PDB entry 7ZDE | electron microscopy, 3.17 A resolution | chains C and D

# Chain C
Protein: ATP-binding/permease protein CydC
From: Escherichia coli K-12
Reference sequence: P23886 (CYDC_ECOLI); residues 1-573 here = UniProt positions 1-573
Amino-acid sequence (573 residues; each row starts with the number of its first residue):
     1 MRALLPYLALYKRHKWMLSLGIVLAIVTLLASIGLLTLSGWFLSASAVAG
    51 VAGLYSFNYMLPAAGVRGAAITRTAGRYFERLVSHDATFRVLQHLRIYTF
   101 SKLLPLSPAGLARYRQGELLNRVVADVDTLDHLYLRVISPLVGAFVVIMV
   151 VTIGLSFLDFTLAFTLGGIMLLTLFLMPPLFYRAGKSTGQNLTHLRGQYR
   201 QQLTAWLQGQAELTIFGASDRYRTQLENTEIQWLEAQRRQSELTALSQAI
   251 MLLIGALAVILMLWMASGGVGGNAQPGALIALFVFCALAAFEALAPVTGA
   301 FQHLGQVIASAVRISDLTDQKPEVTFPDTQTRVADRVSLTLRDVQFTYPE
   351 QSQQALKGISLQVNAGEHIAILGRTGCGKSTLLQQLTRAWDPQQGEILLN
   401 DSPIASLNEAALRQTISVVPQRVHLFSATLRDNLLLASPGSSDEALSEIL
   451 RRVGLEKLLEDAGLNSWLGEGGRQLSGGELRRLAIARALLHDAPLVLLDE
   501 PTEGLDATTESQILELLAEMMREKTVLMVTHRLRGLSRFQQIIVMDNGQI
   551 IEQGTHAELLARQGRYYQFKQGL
Disordered / not traced: 377
UniProt features mapped onto this chain:
  - binding site (ATP): Gly373 to Ser380

# Chain D
Protein: ATP-binding/permease protein CydD
From: Escherichia coli K-12
Reference sequence: P29018 (CYDD_ECOLI); numbering as in UniProt (aligned over 1-588)
Amino-acid sequence (588 residues; each row starts with the number of its first residue):
     1 MNKSRQKELTRWLKQQSVISQRWLNISRLLGFVSGILIIAQAWFMARILQ
    51 HMIMENIPREALLLPFTLLVLTFVLRAWVVWLRERVGYHAGQHIRFAIRR
   101 QVLDRLQQAGPAWIQGKPAGSWATLVLEQIDDMHDYYARYLPQMALAVSV
   151 PLLIVVAIFPSNWAAALILLGTAPLIPLFMALVGMGAADANRRNFLALAR
   201 LSGHFLDRLRGMETLRIFGRGEAEIESIRSASEDFRQRTMEVLRLAFLSS
   251 GILEFFTSLSIALVAVYFGFSYLGELDFGHYDTGVTLAAGFLALILAPEF
   301 FQPLRDLGTFYHAKAQAVGAADSLKTFMETPLAHPQRGEAELASTDPVTI
   351 EAEELFITSPEGKTLAGPLNFTLPAGQRAVLVGRSGSGKSSLLNALSGFL
   401 SYQGSLRINGIELRDLSPESWRKHLSWVGQNPQLPAATLRDNVLLARPDA
   451 SEQELQAALDNAWVSEFLPLLPQGVDTPVGDQAARLSVGQAQRVAVARAL
   501 LNPCSLLLLDEPAASLDAHSEQRVMEALNAASLRQTTLMVTHQLEDLADW
   551 DVIWVMQDGRIIEQGRYAELSVAGGPFATLLAHRQEEI
Disordered / not traced: 1
Ion coordination: Mg2+: Ser390, Gln430 (together with AMP-PNP)
Residues lining bound ligands: AMP-PNP (ANP; phosphoaminophosphonic acid-adenylate ester): Ala112, Ser359, Lys363, Leu365, Arg384, Ser385, Gly386, Ser387, Gly388, Lys389, Ser390, Ser391, Gln430, Glu511
UniProt features mapped onto this chain:
  - binding site (ATP): Leu373 to Val380
  - mutagenesis: Arg210 (R210G: Exhibits significantly lower levels of cytochrome d than the wild-type; when associated with G-216; R210K: Does not affect cytochrome d levels; when associated with K-216), Arg216 (R216G: Exhibits significantly lower levels of cytochrome d than the wild-type; when associated with G-210; R216K: Does not affect cytochrome d levels; when associated with K-210), Arg238 (R238G: Exhibits significantly lower levels of cytochrome d than the wild-type; when associated with G-244; R238H: Does not affect cytochrome d levels; when associated with H-244), Arg244 (R244G: Exhibits significantly lower levels of cytochrome d than the wild-type; when associated with G-238; R244H: Does not affect cytochrome d levels; when associated with H-238)

# Interface between chain C and chain D
Pairs across the interface (226):
  Leu35(C) - Ile261(D)  hydrophobic
  Leu36(C) - Leu294(D)
  Ser39(C) - Ala265(D)
  Ser39(C) - Leu294(D)
  Gly40(C) - Phe291(D)
  Gly40(C) - Leu294(D)
  Phe42(C) - Ala265(D)
  Phe42(C) - Phe270(D)  hydrophobic
  Leu43(C) - Ala265(D)  hydrophobic
  Leu43(C) - Phe268(D)  hydrophobic
  Leu43(C) - Tyr272(D)
  Leu43(C) - Leu287(D)
  Leu43(C) - Gly290(D)
  Ser44(C) - Ile53(D)
  Ser44(C) - Phe291(D)
  Ser46(C) - Gly269(D)
  Ser46(C) - Tyr272(D)
  Ser46(C) - Leu273(D)
  Ala47(C) - Met54(D)
  Ala47(C) - Tyr272(D)
  Ala47(C) - Leu287(D)  hydrophobic
  Val48(C) - Ile53(D)  hydrophobic
  Val48(C) - Met54(D)
  Gly50(C) - Tyr272(D)
  Gly50(C) - Leu273(D)
  Val51(C) - Tyr272(D)
  Val51(C) - Leu273(D)
  Leu54(C) - Leu273(D)
  Leu54(C) - Glu275(D)
  Phe57(C) - Leu273(D)  hydrophobic
  Tyr59(C) - Phe270(D)  hydrophobic
  Tyr59(C) - Leu273(D)  hydrophobic
  Tyr59(C) - Glu275(D)  hydrogen bond
  Ala63(C) - Phe270(D)  hydrophobic
  Val66(C) - Ala262(D)
  Val66(C) - Val266(D)  hydrophobic
  Ala70(C) - Ser258(D)
  Arg73(C) - Glu254(D)  hydrogen bond (side chain-backbone)
  Arg73(C) - Thr257(D)
  Arg73(C) - Ser258(D)  hydrogen bond
  Thr74(C) - Glu254(D)  hydrogen bond (side chain-backbone)
  Thr74(C) - Phe255(D)
  Thr74(C) - Ser258(D)  hydrogen bond
  Tyr78(C) - Arg244(D)  hydrogen bond (side chain-backbone)
  Tyr78(C) - Phe247(D)
  Arg81(C) - Phe247(D)
  Leu82(C) - Met240(D)
  Leu82(C) - Arg244(D)
  Leu82(C) - Phe247(D)  hydrophobic
  His85(C) - Leu243(D)
  His85(C) - Phe247(D)
  Asp86(C) - Arg236(D)  salt bridge
  Asp86(C) - Met240(D)
  Phe89(C) - Arg236(D)
  Phe89(C) - Thr239(D)
  Phe89(C) - Met240(D)  hydrophobic
  Phe89(C) - Leu243(D)  hydrophobic
  Arg90(C) - Arg236(D)
  Gln93(C) - Arg229(D)
  Gln93(C) - Ser232(D)
  Gln93(C) - Glu233(D)
  Arg96(C) - Phe205(D)
  Arg96(C) - Ile228(D)
  Ile97(C) - Ile225(D)  hydrophobic
  Ile97(C) - Arg229(D)
  Thr99(C) - Phe205(D)
  Phe100(C) - Arg208(D)
  Phe100(C) - Met212(D)  hydrophobic
  Phe100(C) - Leu215(D)  hydrophobic
  Phe100(C) - Gly221(D)
  Phe100(C) - Glu224(D)
  Phe100(C) - Ile228(D)  hydrophobic
  Ser101(C) - Ile225(D)
  Leu103(C) - Leu209(D)  hydrophobic
  Leu103(C) - Met212(D)
  Leu104(C) - Gly221(D)
  Ser107(C) - Met212(D)
  Ser107(C) - Glu213(D)  hydrogen bond
  Pro108(C) - Glu213(D)
  Pro108(C) - Arg216(D)
  Leu111(C) - Met212(D)  hydrophobic
  Gln116(C) - Arg210(D)  hydrogen bond (side chain-backbone)
  Leu120(C) - Leu206(D)
  Leu120(C) - Leu209(D)
  Leu120(C) - Arg210(D)
  Asn121(C) - Leu206(D)
  Val123(C) - Leu209(D)  hydrophobic
  Val124(C) - Phe205(D)  hydrophobic
  Val124(C) - Leu206(D)  hydrophobic
  Val124(C) - Leu209(D)  hydrophobic
  Tyr199(C) - Arg99(D)
  Tyr199(C) - Leu103(D)
  Tyr199(C) - Leu127(D)  hydrophobic
  Arg200(C) - Leu127(D)
  Leu203(C) - Leu103(D)  hydrophobic
  Leu203(C) - Ala123(D)  hydrophobic
  Leu203(C) - Val126(D)  hydrophobic
  Thr204(C) - Ala119(D)
  Ala205(C) - Pro435(D)
  Trp206(C) - Leu103(D)
  Trp206(C) - Gln107(D)
  Leu207(C) - Leu106(D)  hydrophobic
  Leu207(C) - Ile114(D)
  Leu207(C) - Trp122(D)  hydrophobic
  Gln208(C) - Ala119(D)
  Gln208(C) - Gln433(D)  hydrogen bond
  Gly209(C) - Gln433(D)
  Gln210(C) - Pro111(D)
  Ala211(C) - Pro111(D)
  Ala211(C) - Phe399(D)
  Ala211(C) - Trp427(D)  hydrophobic
  Glu212(C) - Trp427(D)
  Glu212(C) - Gln433(D)
  Glu212(C) - Arg498(D)
  Leu213(C) - Pro435(D)  hydrophobic
  Thr214(C) - Phe399(D)
  Thr214(C) - Arg422(D)
  Ile215(C) - Ser397(D)
  Ile215(C) - Phe399(D)  hydrophobic
  Ile215(C) - Arg422(D)
  Ile215(C) - Leu425(D)
  Ile215(C) - Trp427(D)
  Phe216(C) - Leu445(D)
  Phe216(C) - Ala446(D)  hydrophobic
  Phe216(C) - Arg498(D)
  Ala218(C) - Leu445(D)  hydrophobic
  Ser219(C) - Gln107(D)  hydrogen bond
  Arg221(C) - Leu445(D)
  Tyr222(C) - Pro435(D)
  Tyr222(C) - Ala436(D)
  Tyr222(C) - Asp441(D)  hydrogen bond
  Arg223(C) - Arg100(D)
  Arg223(C) - Leu103(D)
  Arg223(C) - Asp104(D)  salt bridge
  Arg223(C) - Gln107(D)  hydrogen bond
  Leu226(C) - Leu103(D)  hydrophobic
  Glu227(C) - Arg100(D)  salt bridge
  Glu230(C) - Phe96(D)
  Glu230(C) - Arg99(D)  salt bridge
  Trp233(C) - Leu127(D)  hydrophobic
  Trp233(C) - Asp131(D)
  Leu234(C) - Tyr88(D)  hydrogen bond (backbone-side chain)
  Leu234(C) - Gln92(D)
  Leu234(C) - Arg95(D)
  Leu234(C) - Phe96(D)  hydrophobic
  Gln237(C) - Tyr88(D)
  Gln237(C) - Arg95(D)
  Arg238(C) - Tyr88(D)  hydrogen bond (backbone-side chain)
  Ser241(C) - Glu84(D)
  Ser241(C) - Tyr88(D)
  Ala245(C) - Trp81(D)
  Ala245(C) - Glu84(D)
  Ala245(C) - Arg85(D)
  Leu246(C) - Trp81(D)
  Gln248(C) - Glu84(D)  hydrogen bond
  Ala249(C) - Ala77(D)
  Ala249(C) - Trp81(D)  hydrophobic
  Leu252(C) - Phe73(D)
  Leu252(C) - Arg76(D)
  Leu252(C) - Ala77(D)
  Leu252(C) - Val80(D)  hydrophobic
  Leu253(C) - Phe73(D)
  Leu253(C) - Ala77(D)  hydrophobic
  Ala256(C) - Phe73(D)  hydrophobic
  Ile260(C) - Val70(D)  hydrophobic
  Ile260(C) - Phe73(D)  hydrophobic
  Leu263(C) - Ile48(D)  hydrophobic
  Leu263(C) - Leu49(D)  hydrophobic
  Leu263(C) - Met52(D)
  Leu263(C) - Phe66(D)  hydrophobic
  Leu263(C) - Leu69(D)  hydrophobic
  Trp264(C) - Arg59(D)  hydrogen bond (backbone-side chain)
  Trp264(C) - Leu63(D)  hydrophobic
  Trp264(C) - Phe66(D)  hydrophobic
  Met265(C) - Arg59(D)
  Ser267(C) - Met52(D)  hydrogen bond
  Gly268(C) - Arg59(D)
  Gln275(C) - Asn56(D)  hydrogen bond
  Gly277(C) - Ile53(D)
  Ile280(C) - Leu49(D)  hydrophobic
  Ile280(C) - Met52(D)  hydrophobic
  Ala281(C) - Phe291(D)  hydrophobic
  Val284(C) - Leu49(D)  hydrophobic
  Phe285(C) - Leu49(D)  hydrophobic
  Phe285(C) - Phe291(D)  hydrophobic
  Phe285(C) - Leu294(D)  hydrophobic
  Phe285(C) - Ile295(D)  hydrophobic
  Leu288(C) - Met45(D)  hydrophobic
  Leu288(C) - Ile295(D)  hydrophobic
  Leu372(C) - Ile588(D)  hydrophobic
  Thr375(C) - Ile588(D)
  Thr387(C) - Arg216(D)  hydrogen bond (backbone-side chain)
  Ala389(C) - Arg216(D)
  Arg413(C) - Arg216(D)  hydrogen bond (side chain-backbone)
  Val418(C) - Ile217(D)  hydrophobic
  Pro420(C) - Ile217(D)  hydrophobic
  His424(C) - Asp207(D)  salt bridge
  His424(C) - Arg210(D)
  His424(C) - Gly211(D)
  His424(C) - Thr214(D)
  Phe426(C) - Asp207(D)
  Phe426(C) - Arg208(D)
  Phe426(C) - Gly211(D)
  Phe426(C) - Thr214(D)
  Phe426(C) - Leu215(D)  hydrophobic
  Ser427(C) - Asp207(D)  hydrogen bond (backbone-side chain)
  Ser427(C) - Arg208(D)  hydrogen bond
  Ala428(C) - Arg208(D)
  Leu436(C) - Thr214(D)
  Leu436(C) - Leu215(D)  hydrophobic
  Leu436(C) - Phe218(D)  hydrophobic
  Leu436(C) - Arg220(D)
  Pro439(C) - Arg220(D)
  Trp467(C) - Arg200(D)
  Glu470(C) - Arg210(D)  salt bridge
  Gly471(C) - Arg200(D)
  Arg487(C) - Phe218(D)
  His491(C) - Phe218(D)
  His531(C) - Glu587(D)
  His531(C) - Ile588(D)  hydrogen bond (backbone-backbone)
  Arg532(C) - Glu587(D)  salt bridge
  Leu533(C) - Glu586(D)  hydrogen bond (backbone-backbone)
  Arg534(C) - Glu586(D)  salt bridge
  Phe569(C) - Ile588(D)  hydrophobic
  Gly572(C) - Gln585(D)
  Leu573(C) - Glu545(D)
Other interface residues (no listed pair), chain C (133 interface residues in all): Ala49, Gly53, Met60, Arg196, Gln201, Asp220, Ile231, Glu242, Thr244, Val259, Gly373, Gln384, Arg388, Leu425, Leu435, Ala437
Other interface residues (no listed pair), chain D (119 interface residues in all): Gln41, Glu60, Val74, His89, Gln115, Gly120, Glu128, Gly219, Phe235, Leu248, Gly251, Gly274, Pro298, Arg305, Ser426, Asp481, Ala499

# Overview
133 residues of chain C face 119 of chain D across their interface, with 24 hydrogen bonds and 8 salt bridges.
Among the polar pairs are Asp86(C)-Arg236(D), Arg223(C)-Asp104(D) and Glu227(C)-Arg100(D). Chain D binds
AMP-PNP.
Here chain C is ATP-binding/permease protein CydC and chain D is ATP-binding/permease protein CydD, both from
Escherichia coli K-12. Entry 7ZDE (IF(apo/as isolated) conformation of CydDC in AMP-PNP(CydD) bound state
(Dataset-4)) was determined by electron microscopy (same publication as 7ZD5, 7ZDA, 7ZDB, 7ZDC, 7ZDF, 7ZDG and
10 further entries).
